6U05 - chain A; structure by X-ray diffraction, 1.95 A resolution.

# Chain A
Molecule: tRNA ligase
Organism: Candida albicans (strain SC5314 / ATCC MYA-2876)
Notes: EC 6.5.1.3
Reference sequence: P43075 (TRNL_CANAL); numbering as in UniProt (aligned over 401-832)
Sequence (432 residues; numbered 401 to 832; the number before each row is that of its first residue):
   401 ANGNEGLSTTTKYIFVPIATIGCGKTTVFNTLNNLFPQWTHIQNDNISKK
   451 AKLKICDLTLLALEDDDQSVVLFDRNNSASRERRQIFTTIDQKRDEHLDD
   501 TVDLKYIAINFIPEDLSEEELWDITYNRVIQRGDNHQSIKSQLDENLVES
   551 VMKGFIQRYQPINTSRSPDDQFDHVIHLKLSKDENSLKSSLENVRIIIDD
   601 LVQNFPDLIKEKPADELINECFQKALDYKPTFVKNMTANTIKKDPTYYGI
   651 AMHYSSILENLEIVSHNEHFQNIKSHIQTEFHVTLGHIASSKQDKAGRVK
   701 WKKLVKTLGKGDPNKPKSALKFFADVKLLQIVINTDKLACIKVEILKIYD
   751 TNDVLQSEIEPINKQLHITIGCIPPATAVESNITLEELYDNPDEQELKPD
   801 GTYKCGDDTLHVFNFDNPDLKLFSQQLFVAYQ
Disordered / not traced: 401-408, 532-542
Sequence notes: conflict Leu543 (Ser in P43075), Leu587 (Ser in P43075)
Metal / ion sites: Mg2+: Thr426 (together with GDP)
Residues lining bound ligands: GDP (guanosine-5'-diphosphate): Thr420, Ile421, Gly422, Cys423, Gly424, Lys425, Thr426, Thr427, Arg528, Asp583, Lys588, Ser589, Ser590, Leu626, Thr631
Reported in the primary citation:
  - binding site for phosphate ion: Gln678, His682, Thr684, Asn763, His767, Thr769, Asn782
  - contacts within the chain: Glu680-His682 (hydrogen bond), Gln765-His767 (backbone contact)
  - catalytic residues: Lys425, Arg532, His682 (proposed by the authors, not directly observed)
  - mutagenesis - T426A, H767A: abolished growth
  - mutagenesis - R532A, H682A, T684A, T769A: decreased growth
  - catalytic residues: Asp445 (citing earlier work)
  - mutagenesis - K425A, D445N: abolished catalytic activity (citing earlier work)
  - mutagenesis - K425A: abolished growth (citing earlier work)
  - mutagenesis - T427A, N476A, D534A, N535A, H536A, Q537A: unchanged growth

# Summary
Chain A binds GDP. The paper reports catalytic residues Lys425, Arg532 and His682 among others; R532A, H682A
and T684A, among others, reduce growth; 14 substitutions were tested in all.
Chain A is tRNA ligase (Candida albicans (strain SC5314 / ATCC MYA-2876)); the structure, Crystal Structure of
Fungal RNA Kinase, was determined by X-ray diffraction together with 6TZM, 6TZO, 6TZX, 6U00 and 6U03 from the
same study.
